PDB entry 7M2W | electron microscopy, 3.00 A resolution | chains B and A of the 12 polymer chains in the assembly

Chain B (and A):
Name: Tubulin gamma chain
Source organism: Saccharomyces cerevisiae (strain ATCC 204508 / S288c)
Notes: chain A of this document is another copy of the same molecule, construct and numbering; everything in this record applies to it too
UniProtKB: P53378 (TBG_YEAST); numbering as in UniProt (aligned over 1-473)
Chain sequence (473 residues; numbered 1 to 473; the number before each row is that of its first residue):
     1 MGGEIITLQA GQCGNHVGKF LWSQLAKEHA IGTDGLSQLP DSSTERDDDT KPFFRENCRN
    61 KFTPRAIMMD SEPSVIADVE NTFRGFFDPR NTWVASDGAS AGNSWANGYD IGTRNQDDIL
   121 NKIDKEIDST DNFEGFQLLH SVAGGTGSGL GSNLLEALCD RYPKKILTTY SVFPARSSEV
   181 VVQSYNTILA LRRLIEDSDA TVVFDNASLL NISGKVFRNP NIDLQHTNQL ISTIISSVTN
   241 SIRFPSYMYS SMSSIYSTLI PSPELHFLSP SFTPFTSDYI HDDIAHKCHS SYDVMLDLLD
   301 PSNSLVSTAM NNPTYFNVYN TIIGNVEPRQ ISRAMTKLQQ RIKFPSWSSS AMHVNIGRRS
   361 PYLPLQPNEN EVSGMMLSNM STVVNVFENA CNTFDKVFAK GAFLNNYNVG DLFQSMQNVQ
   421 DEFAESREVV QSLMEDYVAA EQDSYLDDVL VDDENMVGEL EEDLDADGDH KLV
Unresolved in the structure: 1-2, 278-284, 451-473 (chain A: 454-473)
Differences from the reference sequence: engineered mutation Cys-58 (Ser in P53378), Cys-288 (Gly in P53378)
Ligand contacts: GTP (guanosine-5'-triphosphate): Gly-11, Gln-12, Cys-13, His-16, Asn-103, Ser-141, Ala-143, Gly-144, Gly-145, Thr-146, Pro-174, Gln-183, Asn-206, Leu-224, Gln-225, Thr-227, Asn-228
Curated features (UniProtKB/Swiss-Prot):
  - binding site (GTP): Ala-143 to Gly-149

How chain B and chain A interact:
Pairs across the interface - 9 pairs, chain B then chain A:
  Asn-57(B) / Cys-288(A)
  Cys-58(B) / Cys-288(A)  hydrogen bond (side chain-backbone)
  Cys-58(B) / His-289(A)
  Arg-59(B) / Cys-288(A)
  Arg-59(B) / Glu-369(A)
  Arg-90(B) / Lys-287(A)
  Lys-125(B) / Asp-300(A)
  Asp-128(B) / Tyr-292(A)  hydrogen bond (backbone-side chain)
  Asp-128(B) / Leu-296(A)
Interface residues without a listed pair, chain B (7 interface residues in all): Ser-129
Interface residues without a listed pair, chain A (11 interface residues in all): Ser-290, Asp-293, Asp-297, Arg-341

In short:
7 residues of chain B face 11 of chain A across their interface; the contacts include 2 hydrogen bonds. Polar
contacts include Cys-58(B)/Cys-288(A) and Asp-128(B)/Tyr-292(A). Chain B binds GTP. Curated annotation
(UniProt) lists 7 GTP-binding residues on chain B.
Both chains are Tubulin gamma chain (Saccharomyces cerevisiae (strain ATCC 204508 / S288c)). Entry 7M2W
(Engineered disulfide cross-linked closed conformation of the Yeast gamma-TuRC(SS)) was determined by electron
microscopy, deposited together with 7M2X, 7M2Y, 7M2Z and 7M3P.
